PDB entry 9FIA | electron microscopy, 3.29 A resolution | chains BB and b4 of the 69 polymer chains in the assembly

== Chain BB ==
Molecule: RAP domain-containing protein
From: Toxoplasma gondii
UniProtKB: S8GUD6 (S8GUD6_TOXGM); residues -207 to 1339 here correspond to UniProt positions 1-1547 (UniProt number = residue number + 208)
Amino-acid sequence (1547 residues; row label = number of the first residue in the row; numbers below 1 keep their minus sign (Met-207 is residue -207)):
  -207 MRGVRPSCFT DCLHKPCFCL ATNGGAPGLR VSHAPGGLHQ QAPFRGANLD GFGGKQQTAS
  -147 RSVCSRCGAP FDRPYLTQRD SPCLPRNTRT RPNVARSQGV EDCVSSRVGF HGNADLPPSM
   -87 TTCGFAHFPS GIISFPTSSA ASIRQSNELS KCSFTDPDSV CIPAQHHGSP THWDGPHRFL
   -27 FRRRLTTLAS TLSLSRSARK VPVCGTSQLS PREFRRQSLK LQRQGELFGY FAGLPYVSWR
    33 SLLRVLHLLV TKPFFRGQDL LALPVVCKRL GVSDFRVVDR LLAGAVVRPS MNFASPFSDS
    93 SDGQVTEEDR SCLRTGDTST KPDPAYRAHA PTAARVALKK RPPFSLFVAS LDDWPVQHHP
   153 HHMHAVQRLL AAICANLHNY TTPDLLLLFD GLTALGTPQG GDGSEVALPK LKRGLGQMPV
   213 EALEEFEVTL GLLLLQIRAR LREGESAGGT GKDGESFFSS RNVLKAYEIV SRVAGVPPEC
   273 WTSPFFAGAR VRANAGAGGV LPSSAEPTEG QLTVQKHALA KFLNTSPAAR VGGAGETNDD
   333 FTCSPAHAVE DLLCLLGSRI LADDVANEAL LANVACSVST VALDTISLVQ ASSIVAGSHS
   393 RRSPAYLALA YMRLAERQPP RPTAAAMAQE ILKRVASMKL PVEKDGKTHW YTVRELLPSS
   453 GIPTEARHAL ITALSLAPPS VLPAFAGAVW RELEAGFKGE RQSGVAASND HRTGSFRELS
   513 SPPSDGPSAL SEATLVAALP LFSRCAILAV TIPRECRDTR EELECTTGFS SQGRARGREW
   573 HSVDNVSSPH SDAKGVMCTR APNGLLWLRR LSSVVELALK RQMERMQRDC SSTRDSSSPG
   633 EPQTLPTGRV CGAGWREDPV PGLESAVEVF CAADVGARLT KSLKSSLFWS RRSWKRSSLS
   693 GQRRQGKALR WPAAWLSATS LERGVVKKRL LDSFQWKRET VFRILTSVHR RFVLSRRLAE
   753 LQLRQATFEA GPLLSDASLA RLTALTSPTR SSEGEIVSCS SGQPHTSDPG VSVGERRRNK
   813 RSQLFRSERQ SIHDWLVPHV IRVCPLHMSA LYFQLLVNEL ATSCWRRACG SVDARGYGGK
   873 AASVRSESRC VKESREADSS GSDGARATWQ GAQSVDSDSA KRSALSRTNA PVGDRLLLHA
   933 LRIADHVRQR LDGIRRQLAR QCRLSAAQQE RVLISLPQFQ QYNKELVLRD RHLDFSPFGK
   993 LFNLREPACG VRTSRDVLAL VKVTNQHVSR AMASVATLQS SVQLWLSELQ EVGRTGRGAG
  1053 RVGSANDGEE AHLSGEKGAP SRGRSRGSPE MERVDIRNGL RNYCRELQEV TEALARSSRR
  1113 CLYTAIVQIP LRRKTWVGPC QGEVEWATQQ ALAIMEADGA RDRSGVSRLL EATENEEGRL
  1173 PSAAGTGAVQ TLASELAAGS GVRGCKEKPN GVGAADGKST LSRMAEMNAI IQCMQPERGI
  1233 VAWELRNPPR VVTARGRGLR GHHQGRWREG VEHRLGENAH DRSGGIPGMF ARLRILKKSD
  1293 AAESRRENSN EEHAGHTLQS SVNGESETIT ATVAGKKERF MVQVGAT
Unresolved in the structure: -207 to 0, 82-133, 188-208, 237-245, 284-298, 320-332, 354-406, 443-604, 625-654, 682-749, 779-836, 855-922, 996-1000, 1037-1089, 1154-1339

== Chain b4 ==
Molecule: Rna13
From: Toxoplasma gondii
Sequence (34 nucleotides; numbered -1 to 32; the number before each row is that of its first residue; numbers below 1 keep their minus sign (A-1 is residue -1)):
    -1 AAAGGGAUGU UUAGCCGGGA AGUUAGCGUC UAAC
Unresolved in the structure: -1 to 0, 28-32

== Chain BB / chain b4 interface ==
Contacting residue pairs - 24 pairs, chain BB then chain b4:
  Asp144(BB) - G2(b4)  hydrogen bond to the base
  Asp145(BB) - G4(b4)  hydrogen bond to the base
  Asp145(BB) - A5(b4)  base contact
  Pro433(BB) - U10(b4)  base contact
  Lys436(BB) - A11(b4)  base contact
  Arg1007(BB) - U6(b4)  salt bridge to the phosphate
  Arg1007(BB) - G7(b4)  salt bridge to the phosphate
  Arg1007(BB) - U8(b4)  hydrogen bond to the base
  Lys1014(BB) - G4(b4)  phosphate contact
  Lys1014(BB) - A5(b4)  salt bridge to the phosphate
  Gln1018(BB) - G2(b4)  hydrogen bond to the phosphate
  Gln1018(BB) - G3(b4)  hydrogen bond to the sugar
  Ser1021(BB) - G3(b4)  hydrogen bond to the base
  Arg1022(BB) - G2(b4)  salt bridge to the phosphate
  Arg1022(BB) - G3(b4)  base contact
  Arg1124(BB) - U8(b4)  hydrogen bond to the base
  Arg1124(BB) - U9(b4)  sugar contact
  Lys1126(BB) - U8(b4)  salt bridge to the phosphate
  Cys1132(BB) - U9(b4)  hydrogen bond to the phosphate
  Gln1133(BB) - U9(b4)  phosphate contact
  Gly1134(BB) - U10(b4)  base contact
  Glu1135(BB) - U10(b4)  sugar contact
  Trp1138(BB) - U10(b4)  base contact
  Trp1138(BB) - A11(b4)  base contact
Also at the interface, not in a pair above, chain BB (20 interface residues in all): Lys60, Ala1011, Asn1017, Arg1125

== Overview ==
20 residues of chain BB face 10 of chain b4 across their interface; the contacts include 8 hydrogen bonds and
5 salt bridges. Polar contacts include Asp144(BB)-G2(b4), Asp145(BB)-G4(b4) and Arg1007(BB)-U8(b4).
Here chain BB is RAP domain-containing protein and chain b4 is Rna13, both from Toxoplasma gondii. Entry 9FIA
(SSU(body) structure derived from the SSU sample of the mitoribosome from T. gondii) was determined by
electron microscopy together with 9FI8 from the same study.
